PDB entry 7S6D | electron microscopy, 3.10 A resolution | chains E and G of the 7 polymer chains in the assembly

[Chain E]
Name: Fab 1B2 heavy chain
Source organism: Homo sapiens
Notes: antibody fragment or engineered binder
Amino-acid sequence (249 residues; each row starts with the number of its first residue):
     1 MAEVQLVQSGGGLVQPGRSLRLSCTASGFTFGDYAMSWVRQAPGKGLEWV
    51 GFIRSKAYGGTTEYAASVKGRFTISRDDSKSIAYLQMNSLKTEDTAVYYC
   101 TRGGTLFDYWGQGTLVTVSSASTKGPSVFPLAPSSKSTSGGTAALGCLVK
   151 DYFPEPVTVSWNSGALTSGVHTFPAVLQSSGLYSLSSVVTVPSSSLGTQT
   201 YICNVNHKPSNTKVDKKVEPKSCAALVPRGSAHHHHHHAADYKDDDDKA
Disordered / not traced: 1-2, 136-141, 194-198, 221-249
Disulfides: C24-C100, C147-C203

[Chain G]
Name: Fab 1B2 light chain
Source organism: Homo sapiens
Notes: antibody fragment or engineered binder
Amino-acid sequence (236 residues; numbered 1 to 236; the number before each row is that of its first residue):
     1 LFAIPLVVPFYSHSALDVVMTQSPLSLPVTPGEPASISCRSSQSLLHSNG
    51 YNYLDWYLQKPGQSPQLLIYLGSNRASGVPDRFSGSGSGTDFTLKISRVE
   101 AEDVGVYYCMQSLQTPRLTFGPGTKVDIKRTVAAPSVFIFPPSDEQLKSG
   151 TASVVCLLNNFYPRGAKVQWKVDNALQSGNSQESVTEQDSKDSTYSLSST
   201 LTLSKADYEKHKVYACEVTHQGLSSPVTKSFNRGEC
Disordered / not traced: 1-17, 173-175, 235-236
Disulfides: C39-C109

[How chain E and chain G interact]
Residue-residue contacts (52):
  Q41(E) - Q59(G)  hydrogen bond
  L47(E) - Q59(G)
  L47(E) - P65(G)  hydrophobic
  L47(E) - T119(G)  hydrogen bond (backbone-side chain)
  L47(E) - F120(G)  hydrogen bond (backbone-backbone)
  E48(E) - L118(G)
  W49(E) - P116(G)  hydrophobic
  W49(E) - R117(G)
  W49(E) - L118(G)  hydrogen bond (backbone-backbone)
  Y99(E) - Q59(G)
  Y99(E) - S64(G)
  T105(E) - D55(G)
  T105(E) - S112(G)
  T105(E) - R117(G)  hydrogen bond
  L106(E) - D55(G)
  L106(E) - Y57(G)
  L106(E) - L67(G)  hydrophobic
  L106(E) - Y70(G)  hydrophobic
  F107(E) - Y57(G)  hydrogen bond (backbone-side chain)
  F107(E) - L67(G)
  F107(E) - R117(G)
  F107(E) - F120(G)  hydrophobic
  D108(E) - L67(G)
  W110(E) - P65(G)
  G111(E) - S64(G)  hydrogen bond (backbone-side chain)
  F129(E) - E145(G)
  F129(E) - Q146(G)
  F129(E) - S149(G)
  P130(E) - S143(G)
  P130(E) - E145(G)
  L131(E) - F140(G)  hydrophobic
  L131(E) - V155(G)  hydrophobic
  A132(E) - P141(G)
  T142(E) - F138(G)
  A144(E) - F138(G)  hydrophobic
  A144(E) - F140(G)
  L145(E) - F140(G)
  K150(E) - S153(G)  hydrogen bond
  H171(E) - N159(G)  hydrogen bond
  H171(E) - S196(G)
  F173(E) - S184(G)
  F173(E) - S196(G)
  F173(E) - L197(G)
  F173(E) - S198(G)
  P174(E) - S184(G)
  P174(E) - V185(G)
  V176(E) - Q182(G)
  V176(E) - S184(G)
  L177(E) - Q182(G)  hydrogen bond (backbone-side chain)
  Q178(E) - Q182(G)
  S186(E) - S198(G)
  V188(E) - L157(G)  hydrophobic
Interface residues without a listed pair, chain E (34 interface residues in all): V39, G46, G104, A143, G146, L148, T190
Interface residues without a listed pair, chain G (39 interface residues in all): Q63, Q66, Y108, M110, T115, N160, E183, T186, T202

[Summary]
The interface between chain E and chain G involves 34 residues on one side and 39 on the other; the contacts
include 10 hydrogen bonds. Among the polar pairs are Q41(E)-Q59(G), L47(E)-T119(G) and T105(E)-R117(G).
Chain E is Fab 1B2 heavy chain and chain G is Fab 1B2 light chain, both from Homo sapiens; the structure,
CryoEM structure of modular PKS holo-Lsd14 bound to antibody fragment 1B2, composite structure, was determined
by electron microscopy together with 7S6B and 7S6C from the same study.
